Entry 3V6K (X-ray diffraction, 3.60 A resolution); this record covers chains A and P of the 3 polymer chains in the assembly.

[Chain A]
Molecule: DNA polymerase IV
Organism: Sulfolobus solfataricus P2
Notes: EC 2.7.7.7
Reference sequence: Q97W02 (DPO4_SULSO); residues 1-342 here = UniProt positions 1-342
Chain sequence (347 residues; each row starts with the number of its first residue; numbers below 1 keep their minus sign (His-4 is residue -4)):
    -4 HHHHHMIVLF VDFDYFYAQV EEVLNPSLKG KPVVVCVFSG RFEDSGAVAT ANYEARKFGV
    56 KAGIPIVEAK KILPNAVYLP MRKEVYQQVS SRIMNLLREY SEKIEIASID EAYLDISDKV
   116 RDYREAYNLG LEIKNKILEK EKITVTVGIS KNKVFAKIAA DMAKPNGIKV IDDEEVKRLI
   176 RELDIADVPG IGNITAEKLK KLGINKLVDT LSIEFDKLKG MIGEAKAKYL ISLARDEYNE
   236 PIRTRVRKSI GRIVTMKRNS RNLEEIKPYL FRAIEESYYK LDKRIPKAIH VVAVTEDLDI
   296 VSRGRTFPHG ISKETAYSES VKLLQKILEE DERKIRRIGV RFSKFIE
Disordered / not traced: -4 to 0
Construct notes: expression tag (-4 to 0)
Ion coordination: Mg2+: Asp7, Asp105; Ca2+: Ala181, Ile186
Curated features (UniProtKB/Swiss-Prot):
  - active site: Glu106
  - binding site (Mg(2+)): Asp7, Asp105
  - site: Tyr12 (Substrate discrimination)
  - mutagenesis: Asp105 to Glu106 (Loss of function)

[Chain P]
Molecule: 10-nt DNA strand
Sequence (10 nucleotides; numbered 5 to 14; the number before each row is that of its first residue):
     5 GAAGGATTCX
Modified residues: 2DT (3'-deoxythymidine-5'-monophosphate) at position 14

[Interface between chain A and chain P]
Contacting residue pairs (23):
  Ala44(A) - 2DT_14(P)  sugar contact
  Ala57(A) - 2DT_14(P)  sugar contact
  Glu106(A) - 2DT_14(P)  phosphate contact
  Lys152(A) - 2DT_14(P)  salt bridge to the phosphate
  Gly185(A) - DT12(P)  phosphate contact
  Gly185(A) - DC13(P)  hydrogen bond to the phosphate
  Ile186(A) - DC13(P)  phosphate contact
  Gly187(A) - DT12(P)  hydrogen bond to the phosphate
  Gly187(A) - DC13(P)  phosphate contact
  Ile189(A) - DT11(P)  phosphate contact
  Ile189(A) - DT12(P)  phosphate contact
  Thr190(A) - DT11(P)  phosphate contact
  Thr190(A) - DT12(P)  hydrogen bond to the phosphate
  Lys193(A) - DT11(P)  salt bridge to the phosphate
  Val296(A) - DG9(P)  phosphate contact
  Ser297(A) - DG8(P)  phosphate contact
  Ser297(A) - DG9(P)  hydrogen bond to the phosphate
  Arg298(A) - DG8(P)  phosphate contact
  Gly299(A) - DG8(P)  hydrogen bond to the phosphate
  Arg300(A) - DA7(P)  phosphate contact
  Thr301(A) - DA7(P)  hydrogen bond to the phosphate
  Lys321(A) - DG8(P)  salt bridge to the phosphate
  Lys339(A) - DA6(P)  salt bridge to the phosphate
Also at the interface, not in a pair above, chain A (25 interface residues in all): Thr45, Gly58, Pro184, Asn188, His285, Asp294, Ile295
Also at the interface, not in a pair above, chain P (9 interface residues in all): DA10

[Overview]
25 residues of chain A and 9 residues of chain P are in contact; the contacts include 6 hydrogen bonds and 4
salt bridges. Among the polar pairs are Gly185(A)-DC13(P), Gly187(A)-DT12(P) and Thr190(A)-DT12(P).
Here chain A is DNA polymerase IV (Sulfolobus solfataricus P2) and chain P is a 10-nt DNA strand. Entry 3V6K
(Replication of N2,3-Ethenoguanine by DNA Polymerases) was determined by X-ray diffraction together with 3V6H
and 3V6J from the same study.
